PDB entry 6Q8X | X-ray diffraction, 3.51 A resolution | chains 1 and 2 of the 16 polymer chains in the assembly

[Chain 1]
Molecule: NADH-quinone oxidoreductase subunit 1
From: Thermus thermophilus (strain HB8 / ATCC 27634 / DSM 579)
Notes: EC 1.6.5.11
UniProt: Q56222 (NQO1_THET8); numbering as in UniProt (aligned over 1-438)
Chain sequence (438 residues; row label = number of the first residue in the row):
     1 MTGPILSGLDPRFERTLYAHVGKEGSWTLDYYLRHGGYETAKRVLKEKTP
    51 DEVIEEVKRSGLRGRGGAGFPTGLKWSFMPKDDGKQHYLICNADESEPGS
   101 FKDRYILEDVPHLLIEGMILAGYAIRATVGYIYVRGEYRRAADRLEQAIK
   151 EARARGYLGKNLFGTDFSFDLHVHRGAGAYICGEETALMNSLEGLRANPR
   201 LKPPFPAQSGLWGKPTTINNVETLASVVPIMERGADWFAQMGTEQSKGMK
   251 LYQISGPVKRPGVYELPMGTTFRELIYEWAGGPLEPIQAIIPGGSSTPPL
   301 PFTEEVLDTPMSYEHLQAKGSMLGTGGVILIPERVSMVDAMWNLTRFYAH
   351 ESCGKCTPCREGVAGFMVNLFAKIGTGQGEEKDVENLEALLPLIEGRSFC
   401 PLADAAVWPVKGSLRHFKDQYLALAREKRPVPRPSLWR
Not modelled in the structure: 1
Metal / ion sites: 4Fe-4S cluster Fe: Cys353, Cys356, Cys359, Cys400
Ligand contacts:
  - FMN (flavin mononucleotide): Gly64, Arg65, Gly66, Gly67, Phe70, Thr72, Lys75, Asn92, Asp94, Ser96, Tyr180, Gly183, Glu184, Glu185, Ile218, Asn219, Asn220, Thr223, Cys400, Pro401, Leu402
  - 4Fe-4S cluster (SF4): Ile181, Pro199, Ser352, Cys353, Gly354, Lys355, Cys356, Cys359, Arg360, Ser398, Phe399, Cys400, Leu402, Ala403

[Chain 2]
Molecule: NADH-quinone oxidoreductase subunit 2
From: Thermus thermophilus (strain HB8 / ATCC 27634 / DSM 579)
Notes: EC 1.6.5.11
UniProt: Q56221 (NQO2_THET8); numbering as in UniProt (aligned over 1-181)
Chain sequence (181 residues; numbered 1 to 181; the number before each row is that of its first residue):
     1 MGFFDDKQDFLEETFAKYPPEGRRAAIMPLLRRVQQEEGWIRPERIEEIA
    51 RLVGTTPTEVMGVASFYSYYQFVPTGKYHLQVCATLSCKLAGAEELWDYL
   101 TETLGIGPGEVTPDGLFSVQKVECLGSCHTAPVIQVNDEPYVECVTRARL
   151 EALLAGLRAGKRLEEIELPGKCGHHVHEVEV
Not modelled in the structure: 1-2, 181
UniProt features mapped onto this chain:
  - binding site ([2Fe-2S] cluster): Cys83, Ser87, Cys88, Cys124, Cys128
Disulfide bonds: Cys144-Cys172
Metal / ion sites: 2Fe-2S cluster Fe: Cys83, Cys88, Cys124, Cys128
Ligand contacts: 2Fe-2S cluster (FES): Cys83, Thr85, Ser87, Cys88, Cys124, Leu125, Gly126, Ser127, Cys128, Val133

[Interface between chain 1 and chain 2]
Residue-residue contacts (100; chain 1 residue first):
  Tyr18(1) - His175(2)
  Val21(1) - His174(2)
  Val21(1) - His175(2)
  Gly22(1) - His174(2)
  Tyr88(1) - Pro19(2)
  Ser96(1) - Cys124(2)
  Pro98(1) - Thr85(2)
  Pro98(1) - Cys124(2)  hydrophobic
  Gly99(1) - Cys128(2)  hydrogen bond (backbone-side chain)
  Ser100(1) - Gly126(2)
  Phe101(1) - Gly126(2)
  Phe101(1) - Cys128(2)  hydrophobic
  Phe101(1) - His129(2)
  Arg104(1) - Tyr141(2)
  Arg104(1) - Glu143(2)  salt bridge
  Tyr105(1) - His129(2)  hydrogen bond
  Tyr105(1) - His174(2)  hydrogen bond (side chain-backbone)
  Asp109(1) - His174(2)  salt bridge
  Tyr131(1) - Lys17(2)  hydrogen bond (side chain-backbone)
  Tyr131(1) - Tyr18(2)
  Tyr131(1) - Pro19(2)
  Arg135(1) - Cys124(2)  hydrogen bond (side chain-backbone)
  Gly136(1) - Arg32(2)
  Glu137(1) - Leu125(2)
  Glu137(1) - Gln135(2)
  Glu137(1) - Tyr141(2)  hydrogen bond (backbone-side chain)
  Tyr138(1) - Gly126(2)
  Tyr138(1) - Tyr141(2)
  Arg139(1) - Asp138(2)
  Arg140(1) - Pro140(2)
  His174(1) - Tyr18(2)  hydrogen bond
  His174(1) - Met28(2)
  Arg175(1) - Arg32(2)
  Arg175(1) - Gln36(2)
  Gly176(1) - Arg32(2)  hydrogen bond (backbone-side chain)
  Ala177(1) - Arg32(2)
  Ala177(1) - Tyr67(2)
  Ala177(1) - Ser68(2)
  Ala177(1) - Tyr69(2)  hydrogen bond (backbone-backbone)
  Ala177(1) - Tyr70(2)  hydrophobic
  Ala179(1) - Tyr67(2)  hydrophobic
  Cys182(1) - Tyr67(2)  hydrophobic
  Ser191(1) - Met28(2)  hydrogen bond
  Ser191(1) - Tyr67(2)  hydrogen bond
  Leu192(1) - Ala25(2)
  Glu193(1) - Ala25(2)  hydrogen bond (backbone-backbone)
  Gly194(1) - Arg24(2)  hydrogen bond (backbone-side chain)
  Gly194(1) - Val63(2)
  Leu195(1) - Arg24(2)
  Arg196(1) - Phe66(2)
  Ala197(1) - Phe66(2)  hydrophobic
  Trp212(1) - Pro19(2)
  Trp212(1) - Gly22(2)
  Lys214(1) - Glu21(2)  salt bridge
  Ser255(1) - Ser87(2)
  Ser255(1) - Cys128(2)
  Val258(1) - Val179(2)
  Lys259(1) - His177(2)
  Lys259(1) - Glu178(2)
  Lys259(1) - Val179(2)  hydrogen bond (backbone-backbone)
  Lys259(1) - Glu180(2)
  Arg260(1) - His177(2)
  Pro261(1) - His129(2)
  Pro261(1) - Val176(2)
  Pro261(1) - His177(2)  hydrogen bond (backbone-backbone)
  Pro261(1) - Val179(2)
  Gly262(1) - His129(2)
  Gly262(1) - His175(2)
  Val263(1) - His175(2)  hydrogen bond (backbone-backbone)
  Val263(1) - Val176(2)
  Tyr264(1) - Val176(2)
  Leu284(1) - Val179(2)  hydrophobic
  Ile329(1) - Ser87(2)
  Ile329(1) - Leu90(2)  hydrophobic
  Leu330(1) - Leu90(2)
  Asp339(1) - Lys89(2)  salt bridge
  Ala340(1) - Leu86(2)
  Asn343(1) - Ala84(2)  hydrogen bond (side chain-backbone)
  Asn343(1) - Thr85(2)
  Asn343(1) - Leu86(2)  hydrogen bond (side chain-backbone)
  Asn343(1) - Lys89(2)
  Leu344(1) - Leu86(2)  hydrophobic
  Arg346(1) - Glu123(2)  salt bridge
  Phe347(1) - Glu123(2)
  His350(1) - Ser68(2)
  His350(1) - Glu123(2)  salt bridge
  Arg433(1) - Lys89(2)
  Arg433(1) - Glu94(2)  salt bridge
  Ser435(1) - Glu95(2)  hydrogen bond
  Leu436(1) - Leu90(2)
  Leu436(1) - Ala91(2)
  Leu436(1) - Gly92(2)
  Leu436(1) - Glu95(2)  hydrogen bond (backbone-side chain)
  Trp437(1) - Ala91(2)  hydrogen bond (backbone-backbone)
  Trp437(1) - Glu95(2)
  Trp437(1) - Val145(2)
  Trp437(1) - Thr146(2)
  Trp437(1) - Arg147(2)  hydrogen bond (backbone-side chain)
  Arg438(1) - Thr146(2)  hydrogen bond (backbone-side chain)
  Arg438(1) - Arg147(2)  hydrogen bond (backbone-backbone)
Interface residues without a listed pair, chain 1 (69 interface residues in all): Glu95, Glu108, Tyr133, His172, Gly178, Asn198, Ile254, Gly256, Ile291, Glu351, Cys353, Pro434
Interface residues without a listed pair, chain 2 (54 interface residues in all): Gly62, Leu96, Lys121, Ser127, Pro132, Ala148, Leu150

[Overview]
69 residues of chain 1 and 54 residues of chain 2 are in contact; the contacts include 24 hydrogen bonds and 7
salt bridges. Polar pairs include Arg104(1)-Glu143(2), Asp109(1)-His174(2) and Lys214(1)-Glu21(2). Bound to
chain 1: 4Fe-4S cluster and flavin mononucleotide. Chain 2 binds 2Fe-2S cluster.
Chain 1 is NADH-quinone oxidoreductase subunit 1 and chain 2 is NADH-quinone oxidoreductase subunit 2, both
from Thermus thermophilus (strain HB8 / ATCC 27634 / DSM 579); the structure, Respiratory complex I from
Thermus thermophilus with bound Pyridaben, was determined by X-ray diffraction together with 6I0D, 6I1P, 6Q8O,
6Q8W, 6Y11, 6ZIY and 3 further entries from the same study.
